PDB entry 2WD7 | X-ray diffraction, 1.90 A resolution | chains C and D of the 4 polymer chains in the assembly

[Chain C (and D)]
Molecule: Pteridine reductase
Organism: Trypanosoma brucei brucei
Notes: EC 1.5.1.33; chain D of this document is another copy of the same molecule, construct and numbering; everything in this record applies to it too
Reference sequence: O76290 (O76290_TRYBB); residue numbers follow UniProt; this construct covers 1-268
Sequence (268 residues; each row starts with the number of its first residue):
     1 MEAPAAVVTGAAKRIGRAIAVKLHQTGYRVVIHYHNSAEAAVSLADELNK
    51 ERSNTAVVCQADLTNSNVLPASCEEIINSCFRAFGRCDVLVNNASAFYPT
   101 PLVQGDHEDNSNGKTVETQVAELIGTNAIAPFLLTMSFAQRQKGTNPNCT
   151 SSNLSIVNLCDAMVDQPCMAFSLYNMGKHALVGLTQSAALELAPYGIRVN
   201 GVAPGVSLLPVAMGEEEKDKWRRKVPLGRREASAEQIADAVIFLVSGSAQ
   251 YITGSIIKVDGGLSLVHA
Not modelled in the structure: 1, 104-112, 143-151
Modified / non-standard residues: Cys59 (s-oxy cysteine; CSX)
Small-molecule neighbours:
  - NADP (NAP; NADP nicotinamide-adenine-dinucleotide phosphate): Gly10, Arg14, Ile15, Gly16, His33, Tyr34, His35, Asn36, Ser37, Ala61, Asp62, Leu63, Thr64, Asn93, Ala94, Ser95, Ala96, Thr126, Asn127, Leu159, Cys160, Asp161, Tyr174, Lys178, Pro204, Gly205, Val206, Ser207, Leu208
  - 6-chloro-1H-benzimidazol-2-amine (VGD): Arg14, Ser95, Ala96, Phe97, Asp161, Tyr174, Gly205, Leu208, Leu209, Pro210

[How chain C and chain D interact]
Residue-residue contacts (56):
  Gln186(C) - Leu265(D)
  Ala189(C) - Leu265(D)  hydrophobic
  Leu190(C) - Leu265(D)
  Leu190(C) - Val266(D)  hydrophobic
  Ala193(C) - Pro226(D)
  Ala193(C) - Leu227(D)
  Arg198(C) - Leu227(D)
  Val206(C) - Tyr251(D)  hydrogen bond (backbone-side chain)
  Val225(C) - Tyr251(D)
  Pro226(C) - Ala193(D)
  Leu227(C) - Ala193(D)
  Leu227(C) - Arg198(D)
  Leu227(C) - Gln250(D)
  Leu227(C) - Tyr251(D)
  Arg230(C) - Tyr251(D)  hydrogen bond (backbone-side chain)
  Glu231(C) - Tyr251(D)
  Ala232(C) - Tyr251(D)  hydrogen bond (backbone-side chain)
  Gln236(C) - Tyr251(D)
  Asp239(C) - Ser248(D)
  Phe243(C) - Phe243(D)  hydrophobic
  Ser248(C) - Asp239(D)
  Gln250(C) - Leu227(D)
  Tyr251(C) - Val206(D)  hydrogen bond (side chain-backbone)
  Tyr251(C) - Val225(D)
  Tyr251(C) - Leu227(D)
  Tyr251(C) - Arg230(D)  hydrogen bond (side chain-backbone)
  Tyr251(C) - Glu231(D)
  Tyr251(C) - Ala232(D)  hydrogen bond (side chain-backbone)
  Tyr251(C) - Gln236(D)
  Tyr251(C) - Val259(D)
  Tyr251(C) - Asp260(D)
  Tyr251(C) - Gly261(D)  hydrogen bond (backbone-backbone)
  Ile252(C) - Ile257(D)  hydrophobic
  Ile252(C) - Lys258(D)
  Ile252(C) - Val259(D)  hydrophobic
  Thr253(C) - Asp260(D)
  Thr253(C) - Gly261(D)
  Thr253(C) - Gly262(D)
  Gly254(C) - Lys258(D)  hydrogen bond (backbone-side chain)
  Gly254(C) - Leu265(D)
  Ser255(C) - Lys258(D)  hydrogen bond (side chain-backbone)
  Ile257(C) - Ile257(D)  hydrophobic
  Lys258(C) - Ile252(D)
  Lys258(C) - Gly254(D)  hydrogen bond (side chain-backbone)
  Lys258(C) - Ser255(D)  hydrogen bond (backbone-side chain)
  Val259(C) - Tyr251(D)
  Val259(C) - Ile252(D)  hydrophobic
  Asp260(C) - Tyr251(D)
  Asp260(C) - Thr253(D)
  Gly261(C) - Tyr251(D)  hydrogen bond (backbone-backbone)
  Gly261(C) - Thr253(D)
  Gly262(C) - Thr253(D)
  Leu265(C) - Gln186(D)
  Leu265(C) - Ala189(D)  hydrophobic
  Leu265(C) - Gly254(D)
  Val266(C) - Leu190(D)  hydrophobic
Interface residues without a listed pair, chain C (34 interface residues in all): Pro194, Gly196, Ala240, Gly247
Interface residues without a listed pair, chain D (32 interface residues in all): Pro194, Ala240

[In short]
34 residues of chain C and 32 residues of chain D are in contact; the contacts include 12 hydrogen bonds.
Polar contacts include Val206(C)-Tyr251(D), Arg230(C)-Tyr251(D) and Ala232(C)-Tyr251(D). Chain C binds NADP
and 6-chloro-1H-benzimidazol-2-amine.
Chain C and chain D are both Pteridine reductase (Trypanosoma brucei brucei); the structure, Pteridine
reductase 1 (PTR1) from trypanosoma brucei in complex with NADP and ddd00066750, was determined by X-ray
diffraction, deposited together with 3GN1, 3GN2 and 2WD8.
